PDB entry 5WFP | X-ray diffraction, 2.08 A resolution | chains R and N of the 3 polymer chains in the assembly

Chain R:
Protein: GTPase HRas
Source organism: Homo sapiens
Reference sequence: P01112 (RASH_HUMAN); residues 1-166 here = UniProt positions 1-166
Amino-acid sequence (167 residues; row label = number of the first residue in the row; numbering starts at 0):
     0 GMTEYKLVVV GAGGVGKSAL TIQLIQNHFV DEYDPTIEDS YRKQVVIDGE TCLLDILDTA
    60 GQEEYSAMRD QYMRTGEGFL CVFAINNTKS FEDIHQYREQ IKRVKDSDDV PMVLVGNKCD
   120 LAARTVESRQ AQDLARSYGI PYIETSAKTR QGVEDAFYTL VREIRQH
Sequence notes: expression tag (0)
Curated features (UniProtKB/Swiss-Prot):
  - region: His166 (Hypervariable region)
  - motif: Tyr32 to Tyr40 (Effector region)
  - binding site (GTP): Gly13 to Ala18, Val29 to Thr35, Ala59, Gly60, Asn116 to Asp119, Ser145 to Lys147
  - modified residue: Met1 (N-acetylmethionine), Thr2 (N-acetylthreonine), Cys118 (S-nitrosocysteine)
  - glycosylation: Thr35 (Microbial infection: O-linked (Glc) threonine)
  - natural variant: Gly12 (G12A: In CSTLO; G12C: In CSTLO; G12D: In CSTLO; G12E: In CSTLO; G12S: In CSTLO and CMEMS; G12V: In CSTLO, bladder carcinoma and CMEMS), Gly13 (G13C: In CSTLO; G13D: In CSTLO; G13R: In SFM), Gln22 (Q22K: In CMEMS), Glu37 (E37EE: In CSTLO), Thr58 (T58I: In CSTLO), Gln61 (Q61K: In NMTC2; Q61L: In melanoma), Glu63 (E63K: In CMEMS), Ser89 (S89C: Found in a patient with severe fetal hydrops and pleural effusion; uncertain significance), Lys117 (K117R: In CSTLO), Ala146 (A146T: In CSTLO; A146V: In CSTLO)
  - mutagenesis: Ser17 (S17N: Dominant negative. Prevents PLCE1 EGF-induced recruitment to plasma membrane. No effect on subcellular location of isoform 2), Asn26 (N26G: Loss of interaction with PLCE1; when associated with V-12), Val29 (V29A: No effect on interaction with PLCE1; when associated with V-12), Tyr32 (Y32F: Loss of interaction and recruitment to plasma membrane of PLCE1; when associated with V-12), Pro34 (P34G: No effect on interaction with PLCE1; when associated with V-12), Thr35 (T35S: Loss of interaction with PLCE1; when associated with V-12), Glu37 (E37G: No effect on interaction with PLCE1; when associated with V-12), Asp38 (D38N: No effect on interaction with PLCE1; when associated with V-12), Ser39 (S39C: No effect on interaction with PLCE1; when associated with V-12), Ala59 (A59T: Loss of GTPase activity and creation of an autophosphorylation site), Gln61 (Q61I: Moderately increased transformation of cultured cell lines; Q61R: Promotes interaction with SHOC2 and PP1C; Q61V: Strongly increased transformation of cultured cell lines), Ala83 (A83T: GTP-binding activity reduced by factor of 30), 4 further mutagenesis entries in UniProt

Chain N:
Protein: Son of sevenless homolog 1
Source organism: Homo sapiens
Reference sequence: Q07889 (SOS1_HUMAN); numbering as in UniProt (aligned over 566-1046)
Amino-acid sequence (482 residues; numbered 565 to 1046; the number before each row is that of its first residue):
   565 GQMRLPSADV YRFAEPDSEE NIIFEENMQP KAGIPIIKAG TVIKLIERLT YHMYADPNFV
   625 RTFLTTYRSF CKPQELLSLI IERFEIPEPE PTEADRIAIE NGDQPLSAEL KRFRKEYIQP
   685 VQLRVLNVCR HWVEHHFYDF ERDAYLLQRM EEFIGTVRGK AMKKWVESIT KIIQRKKIAR
   745 DNGPGHNITF QSSPPTVEWH ISRPGHIETF DLLTLHPIEI ARQLTLLESD LYRAVQPSEL
   805 VGSVWTKEDK EINSPNLLKM IRHTTNLTLW FEKCIVETEN LEERVAVVSR IIEILQVFQE
   865 LNNFNGVLEV VSAMNSSPVY RLDHTFEQIP SRQKKILEEA HELSEDHYKK YLAKLRSINP
   925 PCVPFFGIYL TNILKTEEGN PEVLKRHGKE LINFSKRRKV AEITGEIQQY QNQPYCLRVE
   985 SDIKRFFENL NPMGNSMEKE FTDYLFNKSL EIEPRNPKPL PRFPKKYSYP LKSPGVRPSN
  1045 PR
Not modelled in the structure: 565, 591-596, 744-750
Sequence notes: expression tag (565)
Ligand contacts: 5UX (6-chloranyl-N-(3-chloranyl-4-fluoranyl-phenyl)-1,2,3,4-tetrahydroacridin-9-amine): Val852, Ile856, Met878, Asn879, Val883, Tyr884, Leu886, Asp887, Thr889, Phe890, Ile893, Leu901, Glu902, His905
Reported in the primary citation:
  - binding site for 5UX: Tyr884, Phe890, His905

Chain R / chain N interface:
Contacting residue pairs - 69 pairs, chain R then chain N:
  Gly13(R) with Thr810(N)
  Ser17(R) with Glu942(N)
  Ala18(R) with Glu942(N)
  Ile21(R) with Lys939(N); Glu942(N); Gly943(N)
  Gln25(R) with Gly943(N)
  Asp30(R) with Pro945(N)
  Glu31(R) with Gly943(N); Asn944(N)
  Tyr32(R) with Lys939(N); Gly943(N), hydrogen bond (backbone-backbone); Asn944(N), hydrogen bond (backbone-side chain)
  Pro34(R) with Asn936(N); Lys939(N); Thr940(N)
  Thr35(R) with Asn936(N)
  Glu37(R) with Lys913(N), salt bridge
  Tyr40(R) with His911(N)
  Asp54(R) with His911(N), salt bridge
  Ile55(R) with His911(N)
  Asp57(R) with Thr935(N); Lys939(N), hydrogen bond (backbone-side chain)
  Thr58(R) with Thr935(N), hydrogen bond (backbone-side chain)
  Ala59(R) with Thr935(N), hydrogen bond (backbone-side chain); Leu938(N)
  Gly60(R) with Trp809(N), hydrogen bond (backbone-side chain); Leu934(N); Leu938(N)
  Gln61(R) with Phe929(N); Gly931(N), hydrogen bond (side chain-backbone); Thr935(N), hydrogen bond
  Glu63(R) with Leu822(N); Ile825(N); Arg826(N), salt bridge; Thr829(N), hydrogen bond (backbone-side chain)
  Tyr64(R) with Met824(N); Ile825(N); Thr828(N); Thr829(N); Phe929(N), hydrophobic; Phe930(N); Gly931(N), hydrogen bond (side chain-backbone)
  Ser65(R) with Thr829(N)
  Ala66(R) with Thr832(N)
  Met67(R) with Ser876(N); Tyr912(N); Phe929(N), hydrophobic
  Asp69(R) with Asn879(N); Ser880(N); Ser881(N), hydrogen bond (side chain-backbone)
  Gln70(R) with Val875(N); Ser876(N), hydrogen bond; Asn879(N); His905(N); Ser908(N), hydrogen bond
  Tyr71(R) with Tyr912(N), hydrogen bond; Phe929(N)
  Arg73(R) with Asn879(N), hydrogen bond (side chain-backbone); Ser880(N); Ser881(N); Tyr884(N)
  Gln95(R) with Lys1003(N)
  Arg102(R) with Ser881(N); Thr1006(N); Asp1007(N), salt bridge; Phe1010(N)
  Val103(R) with Ser881(N)
  Asp105(R) with Arg1019(N), salt bridge
Other interface residues (no listed pair), chain R (35 interface residues in all): Gly12, Asp33, Leu56
Other interface residues (no listed pair), chain N (46 interface residues in all): Lys814, Leu833, Glu836, Pro882, Asp910, Ile932, Lys963, Glu1002

In short:
35 residues of chain R and 46 residues of chain N are in contact, with 15 hydrogen bonds and 5 salt bridges.
Polar contacts include Glu37(R)-Lys913(N), Asp54(R)-His911(N) and Glu63(R)-Arg826(N). Chain N binds compound
5UX. The paper reports a binding site for 5UX at Tyr884(N), Phe890(N) and His905(N).
Chain R is GTPase HRas and chain N is Son of sevenless homolog 1, both from Homo sapiens; the structure,
Ligand-bound Ras:SOS:Ras complex, was determined by X-ray diffraction (same publication as 5WFO, 5WFQ and
5WFR).
